1D5B - chains A and B of the 4 polymer chains in the assembly; structure by X-ray diffraction, 2.80 A resolution.

== Chain A ==
Name: chimeric OXY-COPE catalytic ANTIBODY AZ-28 (light chain)
From: Mus musculus
Notes: fragment: chimeric fab fragment (UNP Q7TS98 reisues 23-129, P01834 residues 1-104)
Reference sequence: chimeric construct of Q7TS98, P01834: residues 1-107 from Q7TS98 (Q7TS98_MOUSE) positions 23-129 (UniProt number = residue number + 22); residues 108-211 from P01834 positions 1-104 (UniProt number = residue number - 107)
Sequence (211 residues; each row starts with the number of its first residue):
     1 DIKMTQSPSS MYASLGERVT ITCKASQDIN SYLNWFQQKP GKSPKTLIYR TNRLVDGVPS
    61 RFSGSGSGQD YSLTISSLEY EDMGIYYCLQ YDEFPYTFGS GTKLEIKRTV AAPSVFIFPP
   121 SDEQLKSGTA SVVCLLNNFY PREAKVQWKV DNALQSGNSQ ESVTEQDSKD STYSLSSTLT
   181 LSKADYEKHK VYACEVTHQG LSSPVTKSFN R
Sequence notes: conflict Asn34 (Ser56 in Q7TS98), Thr51 (Ala73 in Q7TS98), Tyr96 (Arg118 in Q7TS98), Ser100 (Gly122 in Q7TS98)
Cystine bridges: Cys23-Cys88, Cys134-Cys194
Ion coordination: Cd2+: Asp1, Gln27, Glu93 (shared with 2 residues of chain L)

== Chain B ==
Name: chimeric OXY-COPE catalytic ANTIBODY AZ-28 (HEAVY chain)
From: Mus musculus
Notes: fragment: chimeric fab fragment (UNP K7T9I5 residues 1-112, P0DOX5 residues 120-220)
Reference sequence: chimeric construct of K7T9I5, P0DOX5: residues 9-113 from K7T9I5 (K7T9I5_MOUSE) positions 1-112 (offset varies); residues 114-214 from P0DOX5 positions 120-220 (UniProt number = residue number + 6)
Sequence (221 residues; each row starts with the number of its first residue; a row labelled like 82A-82C holds insertion residues (82A, then the next letters in order)):
     1 QVQLQQSGAE LMKPGASVKI SCKATGYTFS SFWIEWVKQR PGHGLEWIGE IL
   52A P
    53 GSGGTHYNEK FKGKATFTAD KSSNTAYMQL
82A-82C SSL
    83 TSEDSAVYYC ARGHSYYF
100A-100C YDG
   101 DYWGQGTSVT VSSASTKGPS VFPLAPSSKS TSGGTAALGC LVKDYFPEPV TVSWNSGALT
   161 SGVHTFPAVL QSSGLYSLSS VVTVPSSSLG TQTYICNVNH KPSNTKVDKK VEPK
Sequence notes: expression tag (1-8); conflict Phe32 (Tyr24 in K7T9I5), Gly56 (Ser49 in K7T9I5), His58 (Asn51 in K7T9I5), Lys73 (Thr66 in K7T9I5), Gly95 (Glu91 in K7T9I5), His96 (Val92 in K7T9I5), Ser97 (Arg93 in K7T9I5), Tyr98 (Arg94 in K7T9I5), Tyr99 (Arg95 in K7T9I5), Phe100 (Tyr96 in K7T9I5), Asp100B (Ala98 in K7T9I5), Gly100C (Met99 in K7T9I5)
Cystine bridges: Cys22-Cys92, Cys140-Cys196

== Chain A / chain B interface ==
Residue-residue contacts (68):
  Asn34(A) with Tyr100A(B), hydrogen bond
  Phe36(A) with Trp103(B), hydrophobic
  Gln38(A) with Gln39(B), hydrogen bond; Tyr91(B), hydrogen bond
  Ser43(A) with Tyr91(B); Gly104(B), hydrogen bond (side chain-backbone); Gln105(B)
  Pro44(A) with Leu45(B), hydrophobic; Tyr91(B); Trp103(B)
  Thr46(A) with Gly100C(B); Asp101(B), hydrogen bond (side chain-backbone); Trp103(B), hydrogen bond
  Tyr49(A) with Tyr100A(B); Asp100B(B); Gly100C(B)
  Val55(A) with Asp100B(B)
  Tyr87(A) with Gln39(B); Gly44(B); Leu45(B)
  Tyr91(A) with Tyr100A(B)
  Phe94(A) with Trp47(B), hydrophobic; Glu50(B); His58(B)
  Pro95(A) with Trp47(B), hydrophobic; Asn60(B)
  Tyr96(A) with Glu35(B); Trp47(B)
  Phe98(A) with Val37(B), hydrophobic; Leu45(B); Glu46(B); Trp47(B)
  Phe116(A) with Lys129(B); Ala137(B), hydrophobic
  Ile117(A) with Lys129(B)
  Phe118(A) with Leu124(B); Ala125(B); Ala137(B)
  Ser121(A) with Phe122(B); Pro123(B), hydrogen bond (side chain-backbone)
  Glu123(A) with Val121(B); Phe122(B); Pro123(B); Lys209(B), salt bridge
  Gln124(A) with Phe122(B)
  Ser131(A) with Leu141(B); Lys143(B)
  Leu135(A) with Val181(B), hydrophobic
  Asn137(A) with His164(B), hydrogen bond; Thr183(B), hydrogen bond
  Asn138(A) with His164(B), hydrogen bond
  Gln160(A) with Val169(B); Leu170(B), hydrogen bond (side chain-backbone); Gln171(B)
  Glu161(A) with Val169(B)
  Ser162(A) with Phe166(B); Pro167(B), hydrogen bond (side chain-backbone); Val169(B)
  Val163(A) with Pro167(B)
  Thr164(A) with Phe166(B)
  Asp167(A) with Val163(B); His164(B), salt bridge
  Ser174(A) with His164(B), hydrogen bond; Phe166(B)
  Leu175(A) with Phe166(B)
  Ser176(A) with Phe166(B)
  Lys207(A) with Lys129(B); Thr131(B), hydrogen bond
Other interface residues (no listed pair), chain A (39 interface residues in all): Pro119, Asp122, Ser127, Val133, Thr180
Other interface residues (no listed pair), chain B (45 interface residues in all): His96, Tyr98, Pro126, Ser127, Thr135, Leu138, Thr165

== In short ==
39 residues of chain A and 45 residues of chain B are in contact; the contacts include 14 hydrogen bonds and 2
salt bridges. Polar pairs include Glu123(A)-Lys209(B), Asp167(A)-His164(B) and Asn34(A)-Tyr100A(B). Asp1(A),
Gln27(A) and Glu93(A) coordinate Cd2+.
Chain A is chimeric OXY-COPE catalytic ANTIBODY AZ-28 (light chain) and chain B is chimeric OXY-COPE catalytic
ANTIBODY AZ-28 (HEAVY chain), both from Mus musculus; the structure, Unliganded mature oxy-cope catalytic
antibody, was determined by X-ray diffraction together with 1D5I and 1D6V from the same study.
